PDB entry 7N5R | X-ray diffraction, 1.55 A resolution | chain A

== Chain A ==
Molecule: Tyrosine-protein kinase BTK
From: Homo sapiens
Notes: EC 2.7.10.2
UniProtKB: Q06187 (BTK_HUMAN), isoform Q06187-2; residues 382-659 here correspond to UniProt positions 416-693 (UniProt number = residue number + 34)
Chain sequence (283 residues; row label = number of the first residue in the row):
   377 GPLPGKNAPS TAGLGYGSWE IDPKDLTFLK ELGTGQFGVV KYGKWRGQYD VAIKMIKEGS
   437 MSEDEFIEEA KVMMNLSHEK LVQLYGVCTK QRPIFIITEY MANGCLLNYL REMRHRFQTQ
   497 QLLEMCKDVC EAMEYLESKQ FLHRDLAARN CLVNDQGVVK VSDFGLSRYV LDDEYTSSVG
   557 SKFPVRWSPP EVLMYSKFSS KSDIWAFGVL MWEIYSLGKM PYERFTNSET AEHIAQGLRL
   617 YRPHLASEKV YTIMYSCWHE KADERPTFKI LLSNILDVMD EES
Not modelled in the structure: 377-388, 659
Differences from the reference sequence: expression tag (377-381)
Ligand contacts: 5-phenyl-2,4-dihydro-3H-1,2,4-triazol-3-one (0UW): Leu408, Val416, Ala428, Lys430, Val458, Thr474, Glu475, Tyr476, Met477, Gly480, Leu528, Ser538

== Overview ==
Chain A binds 5-phenyl-2,4-dihydro-3H-1,2,4-triazol-3-one.
Chain A is Tyrosine-protein kinase BTK (Homo sapiens); the structure, Fragment-Based Discovery of a Novel
Bruton's Tyrosine Kinase Inhibitor, was determined by X-ray diffraction together with 7N5O, 7N5X and 7N5Y from
the same study.
